PDB entry 7U51 | electron microscopy, 3.10 A resolution | chains D and I of the 10 polymer chains in the assembly

# Chain D
Protein: Histone H2B type 1-C/E/F/G/I
From: Homo sapiens
Reference sequence: P62807 (H2B1C_HUMAN); residues 1-125 here correspond to UniProt positions 2-126 (UniProt number = residue number + 1)
Amino-acid sequence (125 residues; row label = number of the first residue in the row):
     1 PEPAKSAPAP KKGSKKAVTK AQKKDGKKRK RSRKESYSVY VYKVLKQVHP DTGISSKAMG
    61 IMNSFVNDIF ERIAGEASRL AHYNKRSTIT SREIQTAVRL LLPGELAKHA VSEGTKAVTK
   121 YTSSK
Unresolved in the structure: 1-31, 125
Curated features (UniProtKB/Swiss-Prot):
  - modified residue: Pro1 (N-acetylproline), Glu2 (ADP-ribosyl glutamic acid), Lys5 (N6-(2-hydroxyisobutyryl)lysine), Ser6 (ADP-ribosylserine), Lys11 (N6-(beta-hydroxybutyryl)lysine), Lys12 (N6-(2-hydroxyisobutyryl)lysine), Ser14 (Phosphoserine), Lys15 (N6-acetyllysine), Lys16 (N6-(beta-hydroxybutyryl)lysine), Lys20 (N6-(2-hydroxyisobutyryl)lysine), Lys23 (N6-(2-hydroxyisobutyryl)lysine), Lys24 (N6-(2-hydroxyisobutyryl)lysine), Lys34 (N6-(2-hydroxyisobutyryl)lysine), Glu35 (PolyADP-ribosyl glutamic acid), Ser36 (Phosphoserine), Lys43 (N6-(2-hydroxyisobutyryl)lysine), Lys46 (N6-(2-hydroxyisobutyryl)lysine), Lys57 (N6,N6-dimethyllysine), Arg79 (Dimethylated arginine), Lys85 (N6,N6,N6-trimethyllysine) and 6 more in UniProt
  - glycosylation: Ser112 (O-linked (GlcNAc) serine)
  - cross-link (Glycyl lysine isopeptide (Lys-Gly)): Lys5 (interchain with G-Cter in SUMO2), Lys20 (interchain with G-Cter in SUMO2), Lys34 (interchain with G-Cter in ubiquitin), Lys120 (interchain with G-Cter in ubiquitin)

# Chain I
Molecule: 147-nt DNA strand
Sequence (147 nucleotides; row label = number of the first residue in the row):
     1 ATCGAGAATC CCGGTGCCGA GGCCGCTCAA TTGGTCGTAG ACAGCTCTAG CACCGCTTAA
    61 ACGCACGTAC GCGCTGTCCC CCGCGTTTTA ACCGCCAAGG GGATTACTCC CTAGTCTCCA
   121 GGCACGTGTC AGATATATXC ATCCGAT
Unresolved in the structure: 1, 147
Modified positions: 3DR (1',2'-dideoxyribofuranose-5'-phosphate) at position 139

# Interface between chain D and chain I
Pairs across the interface (10):
  Ser32(D) - DT104(I)  hydrogen bond to the phosphate
  Tyr42(D) - DG21(I)  hydrogen bond to the phosphate
  Gly53(D) - DG21(I)  phosphate contact
  Ile54(D) - DA20(I)  sugar contact
  Ile54(D) - DG21(I)  hydrogen bond to the phosphate
  Ser56(D) - DA20(I)  hydrogen bond to the phosphate
  Arg86(D) - DG40(I)  phosphate contact
  Arg86(D) - DA41(I)  salt bridge to the phosphate
  Ser87(D) - DG40(I)  hydrogen bond to the phosphate
  Thr88(D) - DG40(I)  phosphate contact
Interface residues without a listed pair, chain D (12 interface residues in all): Arg33, Glu35, Ser55, Lys85
Interface residues without a listed pair, chain I (10 interface residues in all): DG19, DG22, DT27, DA29, DA39

# Summary
12 residues of chain D face 10 of chain I across their interface; the contacts include 5 hydrogen bonds and 1
salt bridge. Among the polar pairs are Ser32(D)-DT104(I), Tyr42(D)-DG21(I) and Ile54(D)-DG21(I).
Chain D is Histone H2B type 1-C/E/F/G/I (Homo sapiens) and chain I is a 147-nt DNA strand; the structure,
Nucleosome core particle with AP-site at SHL-6, was determined by electron microscopy, deposited together with
7U50, 7U52 and 7U53.
